2C39 - chains B and E of the 6 polymer chains in the assembly; structure by X-ray diffraction, 3.30 A resolution.

Chain B:
Name: Probable exosome complex exonuclease 1
Source organism: Sulfolobus solfataricus
Notes: EC 3.1.13.-
UniProt: Q9UXC2 (ECX1_SULSO); numbering as in UniProt (aligned over 1-248)
Amino-acid sequence (248 residues; each row starts with the number of its first residue):
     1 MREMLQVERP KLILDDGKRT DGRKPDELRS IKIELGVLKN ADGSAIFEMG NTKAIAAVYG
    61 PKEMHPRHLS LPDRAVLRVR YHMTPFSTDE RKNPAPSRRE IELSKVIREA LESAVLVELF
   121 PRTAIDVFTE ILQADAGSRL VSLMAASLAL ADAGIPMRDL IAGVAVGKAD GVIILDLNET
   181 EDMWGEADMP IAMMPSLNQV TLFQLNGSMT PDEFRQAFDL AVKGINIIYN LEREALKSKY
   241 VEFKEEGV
Not modelled in the structure: 1-7
Small-molecule neighbours: ADP (adenosine-5'-diphosphate): Y81, M83, T88, E90, R99, L103, A134, D135, A136, G137, S138, R139, D182, D188
Swiss-Prot annotation at these positions:
  - mutagenesis: R98 (R98E: Abolishes exoribonuclease activity; when associated with E-99), R99 (R99E: Abolishes exoribonuclease activity; when associated with E-98), D182 (D182A: Abolishes both exoribonuclease and polyadenylation activities)

Chain E:
Name: Probable exosome complex exonuclease 2
Source organism: Sulfolobus solfataricus
Notes: EC 3.1.13.-
UniProt: Q9UXC0 (ECX2_SULSO); numbering as in UniProt (aligned over 1-275)
Amino-acid sequence (275 residues; row label = number of the first residue in the row):
     1 MSSTPSNQNI IPIIKKESIV SLFEKGIRQD GRKLTDYRPL SITLDYAKKA DGSALVKLGT
    61 TMVLAGTKLE IDKPYEDTPN QGNLIVNVEL LPLAYETFEP GPPDENAIEL ARVVDRSLRD
   121 SKALDLTKLV IEPGKSVWTV WLDVYVLDYG GNVLDACTLA SVAALYNTKV YKVEQHSNGI
   181 SVNKNEVVGK LPLNYPVVTI SVAKVDKYLV VDPDLDEESI MDAKISFSYT PDLKIVGIQK
   241 SGKGSMSLQD IDQAENTARS TAVKLLEELK KHLGI
Not modelled in the structure: 93-103, 176-179
Swiss-Prot annotation at these positions:
  - mutagenesis: R112 (R112E: Abolishes exoribonuclease activity of the complex; when associated with E-116), R116 (R116E: Abolishes exoribonuclease activity of the complex; when associated with E-112), E218 (E218A: Does not change activity)

How chain B and chain E interact:
Residue-residue contacts (40):
  V37(B) with M62(E)
  L38(B) with L147(E); D148(E)
  K39(B) with D148(E), hydrogen bond (backbone-side chain)
  N40(B) with T60(E); D148(E), hydrogen bond (backbone-side chain); Y149(E), hydrogen bond (side chain-backbone); G150(E); L215(E)
  I46(B) with Y46(E)
  Y59(B) with P92(E)
  R80(B) with L91(E)
  H82(B) with Y145(E)
  T84(B) with Y145(E)
  P85(B) with D143(E); Y145(E)
  F86(B) with A47(E), hydrophobic; K49(E); A50(E); L64(E), hydrophobic; G66(E); K68(E); D143(E)
  S87(B) with K49(E)
  T88(B) with K49(E); K68(E)
  D89(B) with K49(E); K68(E), hydrogen bond (backbone-side chain); K184(E), hydrogen bond (backbone-side chain)
  R91(B) with K68(E); W141(E); D143(E), salt bridge
  F128(B) with L91(E)
  E130(B) with L91(E); Y145(E)
  L132(B) with L64(E), hydrophobic
  Q133(B) with Y46(E); K48(E), hydrogen bond (side chain-backbone)
  A134(B) with K49(E), hydrogen bond (backbone-side chain)
  D135(B) with K49(E)
Interface residues without a listed pair, chain B (24 interface residues in all): A41, N51, I55
Interface residues without a listed pair, chain E (23 interface residues in all): A65, E70

In short:
24 residues of chain B and 23 residues of chain E are in contact, with 7 hydrogen bonds and 1 salt bridge.
Among the polar pairs are R91(B)-D143(E), K39(B)-D148(E) and N40(B)-D148(E). Ligands of chain B: ADP.
Here chain B is Probable exosome complex exonuclease 1 and chain E is Probable exosome complex exonuclease 2,
both from Sulfolobus solfataricus. Entry 2C39 (RNase PH core of the archaeal exosome in complex with ADP) was
determined by X-ray diffraction together with 2C37 and 2C38 from the same study.
